PDB entry 2MJW | solution NMR | chains A and D of the 4 polymer chains in the assembly

[Chain A]
Name: Advanced glycosylation end product-specific receptor
From: Homo sapiens
Reference sequence: Q15109 (RAGE_HUMAN); residues 23-121 here = UniProt positions 23-121
Chain sequence (101 residues; each row starts with the number of its first residue):
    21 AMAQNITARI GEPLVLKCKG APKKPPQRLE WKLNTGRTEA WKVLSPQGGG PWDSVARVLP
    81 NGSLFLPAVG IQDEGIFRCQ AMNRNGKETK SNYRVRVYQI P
Differences from the reference sequence: expression tag (21-22)
Disulfides: Cys-38/Cys-99
UniProt features mapped onto this chain:
  - glycosylation (N-linked (GlcNAc...) asparagine): Asn-25, Asn-81

[Chain D]
Name: Protein S100-P
From: Homo sapiens
Reference sequence: P25815 (S100P_HUMAN); residues 95-188 here correspond to UniProt positions 1-94 (UniProt number = residue number - 94)
Chain sequence (94 residues; each row starts with the number of its first residue):
    95 MTELETAMGM IIDVFSRYSG SEGSTQTLTK GELKVLMEKE LPGFLQSGKD KDAVDKLLKD
   155 LDANGDAQVD FSEFIVFVAA ITSACHKYFE KAGL

[How chain A and chain D interact]
Contacting residue pairs (10; chain A residue first):
  Arg-57(A) with Asp-107(D)
  Thr-58(A) with Met-95(D)
  Glu-59(A) with Met-95(D)
  Trp-61(A) with Met-95(D); Glu-99(D)
  Lys-62(A) with Thr-96(D); Glu-99(D)
  Val-63(A) with Glu-99(D)
  Pro-71(A) with Met-95(D); Thr-96(D)
Other interface residues (no listed pair), chain A (9 interface residues in all): Gly-56, Trp-72
Other interface residues (no listed pair), chain D (6 interface residues in all): Met-102, Gly-103
Interface features reported in the paper:
  - interface residues, chain A: Gly-56(A)

[Summary]
9 residues of chain A and 6 residues of chain D are in contact. The paper reports the interface residue
Gly-56(A).
Chain A is Advanced glycosylation end product-specific receptor and chain D is Protein S100-P, both from Homo
sapiens; the structure, Structural Insights into Calcium Bound S100P - V Domain of the receptor for advanced
glycation end ..., was determined by solution NMR.
